Entry 8GB2 (X-ray diffraction, 3.07 A resolution); this record covers chains D and A.

[Chain D (and A)]
Protein: Deoxynucleoside triphosphate triphosphohydrolase SAMHD1
Source organism: Homo sapiens
Notes: EC 3.1.5.-; chain A of this document is another copy of the same molecule, construct and numbering; everything in this record applies to it too
UniProtKB: Q9Y3Z3 (SAMH1_HUMAN); residue numbers follow UniProt; this construct covers 113-626
Amino-acid sequence (516 residues; each row starts with the number of its first residue):
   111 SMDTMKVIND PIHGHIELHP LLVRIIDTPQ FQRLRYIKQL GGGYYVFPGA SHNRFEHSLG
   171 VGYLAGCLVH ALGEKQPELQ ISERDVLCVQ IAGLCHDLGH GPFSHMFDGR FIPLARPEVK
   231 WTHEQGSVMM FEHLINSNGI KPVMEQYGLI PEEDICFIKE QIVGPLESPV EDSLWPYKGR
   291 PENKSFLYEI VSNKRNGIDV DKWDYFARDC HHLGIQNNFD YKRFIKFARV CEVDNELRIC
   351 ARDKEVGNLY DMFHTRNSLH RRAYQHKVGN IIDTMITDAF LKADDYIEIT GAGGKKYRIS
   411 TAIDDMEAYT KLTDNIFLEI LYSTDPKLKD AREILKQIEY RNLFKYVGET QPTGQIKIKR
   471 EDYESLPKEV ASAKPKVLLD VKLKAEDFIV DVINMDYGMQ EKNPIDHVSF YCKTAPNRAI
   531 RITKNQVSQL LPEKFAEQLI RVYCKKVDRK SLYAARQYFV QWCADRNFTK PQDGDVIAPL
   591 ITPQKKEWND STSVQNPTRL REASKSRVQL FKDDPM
Unresolved in the structure: 111-113, 279-281, 507-511, 531-546, 583-626 (chain A: 111-113, 277-283, 507-511, 531-544, 583-626)
Disulfide bonds: C341-C350
Construct notes: expression tag (111-112)
Bound ions: Fe ion: H167, D207, D311

[Interface between chain D and chain A]
Residue-residue contacts - 69 pairs, chain D then chain A:
  I118(D) - P158(A)  hydrophobic
  N119(D) - P158(A)
  N119(D) - L323(A)  hydrogen bond (side chain-backbone)
  N119(D) - G324(A)  hydrogen bond (side chain-backbone)
  P121(D) - G159(A)
  P121(D) - H321(A)
  P121(D) - H322(A)
  D137(D) - E449(A)
  D137(D) - Y450(A)
  D137(D) - R451(A)
  T138(D) - E449(A)
  P139(D) - E449(A)
  P139(D) - Y450(A)
  Q142(D) - E449(A)
  R145(D) - Y154(A)  hydrogen bond (side chain-backbone)
  R145(D) - Y155(A)
  Y146(D) - Y155(A)  hydrogen bond
  Y146(D) - F427(A)
  Y146(D) - L428(A)  hydrophobic
  Y146(D) - E449(A)
  Y154(D) - R145(A)  hydrogen bond (backbone-side chain)
  Y154(D) - N163(A)  hydrogen bond
  Y154(D) - E166(A)  hydrogen bond
  Y155(D) - R145(A)
  Y155(D) - Y146(A)  hydrogen bond
  P158(D) - I118(A)
  P158(D) - N119(A)
  P158(D) - E166(A)
  G159(D) - P121(A)
  S161(D) - S161(A)  hydrogen bond (backbone-side chain)
  S161(D) - H162(A)
  S161(D) - E166(A)
  S161(D) - H322(A)
  H162(D) - S161(A)
  N163(D) - Y154(A)  hydrogen bond
  N163(D) - S161(A)
  F165(D) - Y154(A)
  F165(D) - P158(A)  hydrophobic
  E166(D) - Y154(A)  hydrogen bond
  E166(D) - P158(A)
  E166(D) - S161(A)  hydrogen bond
  N248(D) - Y450(A)
  H321(D) - P121(A)
  H321(D) - H321(A)  hydrogen bond (side chain-backbone)
  H322(D) - P121(A)
  H322(D) - H322(A)  hydrogen bond
  L323(D) - N119(A)
  T400(D) - T434(A)
  K421(D) - Y432(A)
  T423(D) - L428(A)
  T423(D) - Y432(A)  hydrogen bond
  N425(D) - N425(A)  hydrogen bond
  N425(D) - L428(A)
  N425(D) - Y432(A)
  F427(D) - Y146(A)
  L428(D) - Y146(A)  hydrophobic
  L428(D) - N425(A)
  Y432(D) - K421(A)
  Y432(D) - T423(A)  hydrogen bond
  Y432(D) - N425(A)
  T434(D) - T400(A)
  E449(D) - D137(A)
  E449(D) - P139(A)
  E449(D) - Q142(A)
  E449(D) - Y146(A)
  Y450(D) - D137(A)
  Y450(D) - P139(A)
  Y450(D) - N248(A)
  R451(D) - D137(A)
Also at the interface, not in a pair above, chain D (38 interface residues in all): D120, F157, L169, G324, E429
Also at the interface, not in a pair above, chain A (40 interface residues in all): D120, T138, K148, F157, F165, L169, I325, T420

[Overview]
38 residues of chain D and 40 residues of chain A are in contact; the contacts include 17 hydrogen bonds.
Among the polar pairs are N119(D)-L323(A), N119(D)-G324(A) and R145(D)-Y154(A). H167(D), D207(D) and D311(D)
form the Fe ion site.
Chain D and chain A are both Deoxynucleoside triphosphate triphosphohydrolase SAMHD1 (Homo sapiens); the
structure, Crystal structure of Apo-SAMHD1, was determined by X-ray diffraction.
